PDB entry 7MEI | electron microscopy, 3.54 A resolution | chains b and r of the 30 polymer chains in the assembly

# Chain b
Name: DNA-directed RNA polymerase subunit beta
From: Saccharomyces cerevisiae
Notes: EC 2.7.7.6
UniProtKB: A0A6A5Q4H2 (A0A6A5Q4H2_YEASX); numbering as in UniProt (aligned over 1-1224)
Chain sequence (1224 residues; numbered 1 to 1224; the number before each row is that of its first residue):
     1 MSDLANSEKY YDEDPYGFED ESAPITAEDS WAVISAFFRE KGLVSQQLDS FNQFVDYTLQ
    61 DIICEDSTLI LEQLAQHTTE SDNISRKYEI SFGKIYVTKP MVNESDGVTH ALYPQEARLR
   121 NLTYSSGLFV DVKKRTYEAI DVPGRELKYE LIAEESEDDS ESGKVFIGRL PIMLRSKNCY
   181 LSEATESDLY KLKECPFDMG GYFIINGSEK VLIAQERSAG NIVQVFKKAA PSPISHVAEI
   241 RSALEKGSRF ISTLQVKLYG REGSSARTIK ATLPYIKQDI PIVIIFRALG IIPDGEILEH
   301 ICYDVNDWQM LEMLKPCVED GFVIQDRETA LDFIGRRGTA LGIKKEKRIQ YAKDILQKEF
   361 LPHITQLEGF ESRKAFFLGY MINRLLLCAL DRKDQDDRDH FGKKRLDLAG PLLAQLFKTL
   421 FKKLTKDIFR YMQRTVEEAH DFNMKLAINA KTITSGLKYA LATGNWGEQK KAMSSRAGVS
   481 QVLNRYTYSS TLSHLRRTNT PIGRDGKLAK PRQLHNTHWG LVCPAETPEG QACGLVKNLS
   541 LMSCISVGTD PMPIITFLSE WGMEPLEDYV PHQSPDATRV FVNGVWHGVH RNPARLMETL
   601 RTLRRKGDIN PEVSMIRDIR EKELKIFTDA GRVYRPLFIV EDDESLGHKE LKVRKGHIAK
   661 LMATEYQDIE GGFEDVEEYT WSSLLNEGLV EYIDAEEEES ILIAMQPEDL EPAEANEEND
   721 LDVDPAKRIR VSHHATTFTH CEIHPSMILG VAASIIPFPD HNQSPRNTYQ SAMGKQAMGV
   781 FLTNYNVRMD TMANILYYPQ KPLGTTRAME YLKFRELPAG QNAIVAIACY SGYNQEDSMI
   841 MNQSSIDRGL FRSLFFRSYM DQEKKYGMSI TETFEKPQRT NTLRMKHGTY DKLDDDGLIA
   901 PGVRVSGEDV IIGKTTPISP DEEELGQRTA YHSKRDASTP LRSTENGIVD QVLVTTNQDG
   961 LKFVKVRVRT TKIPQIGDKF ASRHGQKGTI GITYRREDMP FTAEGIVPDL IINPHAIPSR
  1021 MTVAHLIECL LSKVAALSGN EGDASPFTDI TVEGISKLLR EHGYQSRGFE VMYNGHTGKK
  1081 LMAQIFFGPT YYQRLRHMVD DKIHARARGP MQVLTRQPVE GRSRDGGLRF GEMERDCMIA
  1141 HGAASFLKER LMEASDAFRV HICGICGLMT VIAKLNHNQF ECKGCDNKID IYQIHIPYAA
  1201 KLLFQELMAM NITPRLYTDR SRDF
Unresolved in the structure: 1-19, 134-135, 151-158, 262-263, 503-508, 669-677, 714-725, 731-734, 1213, 1224
Ion coordination: Zn2+: Cys-1163, Cys-1166, Cys-1182, Cys-1185

# Chain r
Molecule: 16-nt RNA strand
Sequence (16 nucleotides; each row starts with the number of its first residue):
    33 AACUAGCUCU ACUAUC
Ion coordination: Mg2+: C48 (shared with 3 residues of chain a)

# Interface between chain b and chain r
Contacting residue pairs (18; chain b residue first):
  Ala-477(b) with U42(r), phosphate contact; A43(r), phosphate contact
  Gln-481(b) with A43(r), hydrogen bond to the phosphate; C44(r), hydrogen bond to the phosphate
  Glu-529(b) with A46(r), phosphate contact
  Gln-776(b) with U45(r), hydrogen bond to the sugar; A46(r), phosphate contact
  Arg-884(b) with U36(r), hydrogen bond to the sugar; A37(r), sugar contact
  Lys-979(b) with A46(r), phosphate contact; U47(r), salt bridge to the phosphate
  Lys-987(b) with U47(r), salt bridge to the phosphate
  His-1097(b) with A46(r), sugar contact
  Pro-1110(b) with A37(r), base contact
  Gln-1112(b) with G38(r), hydrogen bond to the sugar
  Val-1113(b) with G38(r), sugar contact
  Arg-1124(b) with G38(r), phosphate contact; C39(r), salt bridge to the phosphate
Interface residues without a listed pair, chain b (15 interface residues in all): Pro-528, Arg-1096, Met-1111
Interface residues without a listed pair, chain r (11 interface residues in all): C48

# Summary
Chain b and chain r form an interface of 15 and 11 residues respectively, with 5 hydrogen bonds and 3 salt
bridges. Polar pairs include Gln-776(b)/U45(r), Arg-884(b)/U36(r) and Gln-1112(b)/G38(r). The Zn2+ site is
built by Cys-1163(b), Cys-1166(b), Cys-1182(b) and Cys-1185(b).
Here chain b is DNA-directed RNA polymerase subunit beta (Saccharomyces cerevisiae) and chain r is a 16-nt RNA
strand. Entry 7MEI (Composite structure of EC+EC) was determined by electron microscopy (same publication as
7MK9, 7MKA, 7ML0, 7ML1, 7ML2, 7ML3 and 7ML4).
